PDB entry 9F5Z | electron microscopy, 2.39 A resolution | chains 1L and 1N of the 20 polymer chains in the assembly

== Chain 1L ==
Protein: Mitochondrial ubiquinol-cytochrome c oxidoreductase subunit 8
From: Chlamydomonas reinhardtii
Notes: EC 1.10.2.2
UniProt: A8J7I9 (A8J7I9_CHLRE); residues 1-73 here = UniProt positions 1-73
Amino-acid sequence (73 residues; numbered 1 to 73; the number before each row is that of its first residue):
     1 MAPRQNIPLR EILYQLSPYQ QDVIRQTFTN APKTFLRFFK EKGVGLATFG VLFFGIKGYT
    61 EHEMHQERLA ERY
Unresolved in the structure: 1-3

== Chain 1N ==
Protein: MPP-Beta
From: Chlamydomonas reinhardtii
UniProt: A8J5P7 (A8J5P7_CHLRE); residues 1-495 here = UniProt positions 1-495
Amino-acid sequence (495 residues; row label = number of the first residue in the row):
     1 MRSLKQILRI GEASSLGLRA FGSAAKDVVA TDANPFLRFS NPRPSPIDHT PLLSTLPETR
    61 ITTLPNGLRV ATEAIPFAET TTLGIWINSG SRFETDANNG VAHFLEHILF KGTKNRSVKE
   121 LEVEVENMGG QLNAYTGREQ TCYYAKVMGK DVGKAVNILS DILLNSNLDA RAIDKERDVI
   181 LREMEEVNKQ TSELVFDHLH ATAFQYSPLG RTILGPVENI KSINRDQLVE YMKTHYRGPR
   241 MVLAAAGAVN HDELVKLASD AFGSVPDEDA ATSVRSLLVK EPSRFTGSYV HDRFPDASEC
   301 CMAVAFKGAS WTDPDSIPLM VMQTMLGGWD KNSTVGKHSS SALVQTVATE GLADAFMAFN
   361 TNYHDTGLFG VYGVTDRDRS EDFAYAIMSN LTRMCFEVRD ADVARAKNQL KASLMFFQDS
   421 THHVAESIGR ELLVYGRRIP KAEMFARIDA VDANAIRAVA DRFIYDQDMA VASAGDVQFV
   481 PDYNWFRRRS YWLRY
Unresolved in the structure: 1-31
Bound ions: Zn2+ near E183 (its only coordinating residue here)
Residues lining bound ligands: phosphatidylcholine (PC7; (7S)-4-hydroxy-N,N,N-trimethyl-9-oxo-7-[(palmitoyloxy)methyl]-3,5,8-trioxa-4-phosphahexacosan-1-aminium 4-oxide): D466, Y491, L493

== How chain 1L and chain 1N interact ==
Pairs across the interface - 37 pairs, chain 1L then chain 1N:
  R4(1L) - F479(1N)
  Q5(1L) - Q478(1N)
  Q5(1L) - F479(1N)
  N6(1L) - R377(1N)  hydrogen bond
  N6(1L) - Q478(1N)  hydrogen bond
  I7(1L) - R293(1N)  hydrogen bond (backbone-side chain)
  I7(1L) - Q478(1N)  hydrogen bond (backbone-side chain)
  P8(1L) - P295(1N)
  L9(1L) - R293(1N)
  L9(1L) - F294(1N)
  L9(1L) - P295(1N)
  R10(1L) - D292(1N)  salt bridge
  R10(1L) - R293(1N)  hydrogen bond (side chain-backbone)
  R10(1L) - F294(1N)
  R10(1L) - P295(1N)
  E11(1L) - H291(1N)  salt bridge
  E11(1L) - D292(1N)
  E11(1L) - R293(1N)  hydrogen bond (backbone-backbone)
  I12(1L) - H291(1N)
  I12(1L) - D292(1N)
  L13(1L) - Y289(1N)  hydrophobic
  L13(1L) - V290(1N)
  L13(1L) - H291(1N)  hydrogen bond (backbone-backbone)
  Y14(1L) - Y289(1N)
  Y14(1L) - V290(1N)  hydrophobic
  Q15(1L) - S288(1N)
  Q15(1L) - Y289(1N)  hydrogen bond (backbone-backbone)
  Q15(1L) - D482(1N)
  Q15(1L) - Y483(1N)
  L16(1L) - G287(1N)
  S17(1L) - G287(1N)  hydrogen bond (backbone-backbone)
  S17(1L) - D468(1N)  hydrogen bond
  S17(1L) - Y483(1N)
  P18(1L) - Y483(1N)
  P18(1L) - N484(1N)
  Y19(1L) - D468(1N)
  Y19(1L) - R487(1N)
Interface residues without a listed pair, chain 1L (17 interface residues in all): Q20
Interface residues without a listed pair, chain 1N (19 interface residues in all): Q205, T286

== In short ==
17 residues of chain 1L face 19 of chain 1N across their interface; the contacts include 10 hydrogen bonds and
2 salt bridges. Polar pairs include R10(1L)-D292(1N), E11(1L)-H291(1N) and N6(1L)-R377(1N). Chain 1N binds
phosphatidylcholine.
Here chain 1L is Mitochondrial ubiquinol-cytochrome c oxidoreductase subunit 8 and chain 1N is MPP-Beta, both
from Chlamydomonas reinhardtii. Entry 9F5Z (Structure of the Chlamydomonas reinhardtii respiratory complex III
from respiratory supercomplex) was determined by electron microscopy (same publication as 9F5X, 9F5Y, 9F60,
9F61 and 9F62).
